Entry 3E2B (X-ray diffraction, 2.00 A resolution); this record covers chains A and C.

[Chain A]
Protein: Dynein light chain 1, cytoplasmic
Organism: Drosophila melanogaster
Reference sequence: Q24117 (DYL1_DROME); residue numbers follow UniProt; this construct covers 1-89
Chain sequence (89 residues; row label = number of the first residue in the row):
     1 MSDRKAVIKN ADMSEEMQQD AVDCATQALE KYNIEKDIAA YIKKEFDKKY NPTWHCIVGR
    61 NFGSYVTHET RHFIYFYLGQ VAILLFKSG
Not modelled in the structure: 1-2
Reported in the primary citation:
  - self-association interface (contacts with another copy of this molecule); pairs are residue here / residue on that copy: Asn-61/Asn-61 (backbone contact), Ser-88/Ser-88 (hydrogen bond)
  - contacts within the chain: Thr-53/Ser-88
  - post-translational modification sites: Ser-88 (citing earlier work)

[Chain C]
Protein: Protein swallow 16-residue peptide
Reference sequence: P40688 (SWA_DROME); residue numbers follow UniProt; this construct covers 281-296
Chain sequence (16 residues; each row starts with the number of its first residue):
   281 MYHIRSATSA KATQTD
Not modelled in the structure: 281-286

[Interface between chain A and chain C]
Pairs across the interface (33; chain A residue first):
  Lys-9(A) with Asp-296(C), salt bridge
  Asn-10(A) with Lys-291(C)
  Arg-60(A) with Thr-295(C)
  Asn-61(A) with Thr-295(C)
  Phe-62(A) with Gln-294(C); Thr-295(C), hydrogen bond (backbone-backbone)
  Gly-63(A) with Thr-293(C); Gln-294(C)
  Ser-64(A) with Lys-291(C); Ala-292(C); Thr-293(C), hydrogen bond
  Tyr-65(A) with Ala-290(C); Lys-291(C); Ala-292(C), hydrophobic
  Val-66(A) with Ser-289(C); Ala-290(C); Lys-291(C), hydrogen bond (backbone-backbone)
  Thr-67(A) with Thr-288(C); Ser-289(C)
  His-68(A) with Thr-288(C); Ser-289(C), hydrogen bond (backbone-backbone); Lys-291(C), hydrogen bond
  Glu-69(A) with Ala-287(C)
  Thr-70(A) with Ala-287(C), hydrogen bond (backbone-backbone); Ser-289(C)
  Phe-73(A) with Lys-291(C); Thr-293(C)
  Tyr-75(A) with Thr-293(C); Gln-294(C), hydrogen bond (side chain-backbone); Thr-295(C), hydrogen bond (side chain-backbone)
  Tyr-77(A) with Thr-295(C); Asp-296(C), hydrogen bond (side chain-backbone)
  Ala-82(A) with Thr-295(C)
Interface residues without a listed pair, chain A (20 interface residues in all): Asp-12, Gly-59, Leu-84
Interface features reported in the paper:
  - interface residues, chain A: Phe-73(A), Tyr-75(A), Tyr-77(A), Ala-82(A), Leu-84(A)

[Overview]
20 residues of chain A face 10 of chain C across their interface; the contacts include 9 hydrogen bonds and 1
salt bridge. Polar contacts include Lys-9(A)/Asp-296(C), Ser-64(A)/Thr-293(C) and His-68(A)/Lys-291(C). From
the paper: interface residues Phe-73(A), Tyr-75(A) and Tyr-77(A) among others; a modification site at
Ser-88(A).
Here chain A is Dynein light chain 1, cytoplasmic (Drosophila melanogaster) and chain C is Protein swallow
16-residue peptide. Entry 3E2B (Crystal structure of Dynein Light chain LC8 in complex with a peptide derived
from Swallow) was determined by X-ray diffraction together with 3BRI from the same study.
